8AFO - chain A; structure by X-ray diffraction, 1.99 A resolution.

Chain A:
Protein: Neural cell adhesion molecule L1
From: Homo sapiens
UniProtKB: P32004 (L1CAM_HUMAN); residue numbers follow UniProt; this construct covers 712-917
Chain sequence (216 residues; numbered 710 to 925; the number before each row is that of its first residue):
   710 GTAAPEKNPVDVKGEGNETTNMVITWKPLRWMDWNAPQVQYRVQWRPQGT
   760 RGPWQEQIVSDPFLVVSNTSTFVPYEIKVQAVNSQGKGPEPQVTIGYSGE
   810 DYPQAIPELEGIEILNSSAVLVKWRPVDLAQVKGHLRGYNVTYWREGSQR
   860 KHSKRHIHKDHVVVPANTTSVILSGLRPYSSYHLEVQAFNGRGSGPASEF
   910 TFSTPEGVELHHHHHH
Unresolved in the structure: 858-865, 917-925
Construct notes: expression tag (710-711, 918-925)
Covalently attached groups: N-acetylglucosamine (NAG) linked to Asn726, Asn777, Asn825, Asn849, Asn876
UniProt features mapped onto this chain:
  - glycosylation (N-linked (GlcNAc...) asparagine): Asn726, Asn777, Asn825, Asn849, Asn876
  - natural variant: Pro714 (P714S: Found in L1 syndrome), Met741 (M741T: In HYCX), Arg751 (R751P: In HYCX), Val752 (V752M: In HYCX and MASA), Trp754 (W754R: Found in L1 syndrome), Val768 (V768F: In HYCX; V768I: Decreased cell-cell adhesion), Asp770 (D770N: In MASA), Tyr784 (Y784C: In HYCX)

Overview:
N-acetylglucosamine is covalently linked to Asn726, Asn777, Asn825, Asn849 and Asn876.
Chain A is Neural cell adhesion molecule L1 (Homo sapiens); the structure, Structure of fibronectin 2 and 3 of
L1CAM at 2.0 Angstrom, was determined by X-ray diffraction, deposited together with 8AFP.
